Entry 7VRT (electron microscopy, 5.10 A resolution (low resolution: residue-level contacts below are approximate; hydrogen-bond / salt-bridge calls are withheld)); this record covers chains ew and hn of the 191 polymer chains in the assembly.

# Chain ew
Name: Major capsid protein
Source organism: Enterobacteria phage T4
UniProt: P04535 (CAPSH_BPT4); residue numbers follow UniProt; this construct covers 1-521
Sequence (521 residues; row label = number of the first residue in the row):
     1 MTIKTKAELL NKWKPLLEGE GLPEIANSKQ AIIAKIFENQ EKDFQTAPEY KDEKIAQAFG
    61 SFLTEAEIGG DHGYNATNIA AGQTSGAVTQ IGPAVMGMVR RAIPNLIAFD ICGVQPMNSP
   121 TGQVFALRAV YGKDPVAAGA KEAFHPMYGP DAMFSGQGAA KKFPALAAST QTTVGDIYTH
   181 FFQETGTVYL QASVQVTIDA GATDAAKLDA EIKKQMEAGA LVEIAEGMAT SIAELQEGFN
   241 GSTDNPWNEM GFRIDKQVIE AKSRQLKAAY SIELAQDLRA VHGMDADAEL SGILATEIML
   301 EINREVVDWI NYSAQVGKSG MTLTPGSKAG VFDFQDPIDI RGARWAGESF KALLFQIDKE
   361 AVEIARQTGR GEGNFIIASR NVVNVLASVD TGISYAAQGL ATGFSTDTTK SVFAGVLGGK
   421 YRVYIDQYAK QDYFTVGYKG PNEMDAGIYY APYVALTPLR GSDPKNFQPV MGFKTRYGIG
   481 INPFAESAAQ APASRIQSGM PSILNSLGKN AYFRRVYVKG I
Unresolved in the structure: 1-105, 132-160, 486-502
Curated features (UniProtKB/Swiss-Prot):
  - site: Glu65, Ala66 (Cleavage)

# Chain hn
Name: Capsid vertex protein
Source organism: Enterobacteria phage T4
UniProt: P19896 (CAPSP_BPT4); residue numbers follow UniProt; this construct covers 1-427
Sequence (427 residues; numbered 1 to 427; the number before each row is that of its first residue):
     1 MAKINELLRE STTTNSNSIG RPNLVALTRA TTKLIYSDIV ATQRTNQPVA AFYGIKYLNP
    61 DNEFTFKTGA TYAGEAGYVD REQITELTEE SKLTLNKGDL FKYNNIVYKV LEDTPFATIE
   121 ESDLELALQI AIVLLKVRLF SDAASTSKFE SSDSEIADAR FQINKWQTAV KSRKLKTGIT
   181 VELAQDLEAN GFDAPNFLED LLATEMADEI NKDILQSLIT VSKRYKVTGI TDSGFIDLSY
   241 ASAPEAGRSL YRMVCEMVSH IQKESTYTAT FCVASARAAA ILAASGWLKH KPEDDKYLSQ
   301 NAYGFLANGL PLYCDTNSPL DYVIVGVVEN IGEKEIVGSI FYAPYTEGLD LDDPEHVGAF
   361 KVVVDPESLQ PSIGLLVRYA LSANPYTVAK DEKEARIIDG GDMDKMAGRS DLSVLLGVKL
   421 PKIIIDE
Unresolved in the structure: 1-20, 60-68, 348-359, 423-427
Curated features (UniProtKB/Swiss-Prot):
  - site: Glu10, Ser11 (Cleavage)

# Chain ew / chain hn interface
Residue-residue contacts (12):
  Ser271(ew) with Glu150(hn)
  Glu273(ew) with Thr146(hn)
  Asp463(ew) with Asp153(hn)
  Lys465(ew) with Asp153(hn); Ser154(hn); Glu155(hn); Ile156(hn)
  Asn466(ew) with Phe149(hn); Glu150(hn); Asp153(hn)
  Phe467(ew) with Ile156(hn)
  Gln468(ew) with Glu150(hn)
Interface residues without a listed pair, chain ew (10 interface residues in all): Ala269, Tyr270, Pro464

# In short
10 residues of chain ew and 7 residues of chain hn are in contact.
Here chain ew is Major capsid protein and chain hn is Capsid vertex protein, both from Enterobacteria phage
T4. Entry 7VRT (The unexpanded head structure of phage T4) was determined by electron microscopy together with
7VS5 from the same study.
